PDB entry 3DZU | X-ray diffraction, 3.20 A resolution | chains A and C of the 6 polymer chains in the assembly

# Chain A
Molecule: Retinoic acid receptor RXR-alpha
Organism: Homo sapiens
Reference sequence: P19793 (RXRA_HUMAN); numbering as in UniProt (aligned over 11-462)
Amino-acid sequence (467 residues; each row starts with the number of its first residue; numbers below 1 keep their minus sign (Met-4 is residue -4)):
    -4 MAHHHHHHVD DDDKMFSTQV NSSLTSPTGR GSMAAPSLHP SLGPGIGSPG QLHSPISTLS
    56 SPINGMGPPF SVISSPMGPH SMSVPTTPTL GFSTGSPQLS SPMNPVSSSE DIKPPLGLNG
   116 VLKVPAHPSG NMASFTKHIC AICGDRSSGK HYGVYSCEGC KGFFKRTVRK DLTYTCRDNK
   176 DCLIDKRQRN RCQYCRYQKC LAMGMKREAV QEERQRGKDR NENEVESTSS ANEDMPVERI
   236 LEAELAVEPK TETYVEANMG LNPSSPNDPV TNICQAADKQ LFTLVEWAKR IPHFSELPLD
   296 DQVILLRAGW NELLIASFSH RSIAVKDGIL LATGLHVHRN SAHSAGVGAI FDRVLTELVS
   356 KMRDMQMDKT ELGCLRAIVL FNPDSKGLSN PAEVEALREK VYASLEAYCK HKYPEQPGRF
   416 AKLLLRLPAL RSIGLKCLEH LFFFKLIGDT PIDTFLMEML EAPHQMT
Not modelled in the structure: -4 to 131, 212-225, 242-262, 456-462
Differences from the reference sequence: expression tag (-4 to 10)
Curated features (UniProtKB/Swiss-Prot):
  - DNA-binding region: Cys135 to Met200 (Nuclear receptor)
  - zinc finger (NR C4-type): Cys135 to Cys155, Cys171 to Cys195
  - region: Lys160 to Lys165 (Nuclear localization signal), Lys201 to Ser224 (Hinge), Arg348 to Gly368 (Required for nuclear export)
  - binding site (Zn(2+)): Cys135, Cys138, Cys152, Cys155, Cys171, Cys177, Cys187, Cys190
  - binding site (9-cis-retinoate): Arg316, Ala327
  - binding site (all-trans-retinoate): Arg316, Ala327
  - modified residue: Ser21 (Phosphoserine), Ser27 (Phosphoserine), Ser56 (Phosphoserine), Ser70 (Phosphoserine), Thr82 (Phosphothreonine), Ser129 (Phosphoserine), Lys145 (N6-acetyllysine), Ser259 (Phosphoserine), Ser260 (Phosphoserine)
  - cross-link: Lys108 (Glycyl lysine isopeptide (Lys-Gly) (interchain with G-Cter in SUMO))
  - mutagenesis: Ser27 (S27A: Abolishes phosphorylation. No change in increase of RARA-mediated transcriptional activity; S27A: Increase in RARA-mediated transcriptional activity), His133 to Lys156 (Abolishes acetylation by EP300), Lys145 (K145R: Abolishes acetylation by EP300, DNA binding and transcriptional activity. Impairs interaction with EP300), Phe158 to Phe159 (Abolishes nuclear export), Lys160 to Lys165 (Abolishes nuclear localization and transcriptional activity), Gln206 to Asn216 (No impact on acetylation by EP300), Val280 (V280A: Abolished ubiquitination and degradation by UBR5), Glu352 to Thr462 (No impact on acetylation by EP300), Met357 to Met360 (Abolishes nuclear export), Leu418 to Leu430 (Abolishes nuclear localization), Glu434 (E434N/Q/K/A: As a heterodimer with NR1H4, impairs interaction with coactivator NCOA1. Impairs transcriptional activity)
Bound ions: Zn2+ site 1: Cys135, Cys138, Cys152, Cys155; Zn2+ site 2: Cys171, Cys177, Cys187, Cys190
Small-molecule neighbours: (9cis)-retinoic acid (9CR): Val265, Ile268, Ala271, Ala272, Gln275, Asn306, Leu309, Ile310, Ser312, Phe313, Arg316, Leu325, Leu326, Ala327, Val342, Ile345, Phe346, Cys432, His435, Leu436, Phe439

# Chain C
Molecule: 20-nt DNA strand
Sequence (20 nucleotides; numbered 3001 to 3020; the number before each row is that of its first residue):
  3001 CAAACTAGGT CAAAGGTCAG

# How chain A and chain C interact
Residue-residue contacts - 16 pairs, chain A then chain C:
  Lys145(A) with DA3013(C), hydrogen bond to the phosphate; DA3014(C), phosphate contact
  His146(A) with DA3014(C), phosphate contact
  Tyr147(A) with DA3014(C), hydrogen bond to the phosphate; DG3015(C), hydrogen bond to the phosphate
  Lys156(A) with DG3015(C), hydrogen bond to the base
  Lys160(A) with DG3015(C), sugar contact; DG3016(C), salt bridge to the phosphate
  Arg164(A) with DG3015(C), salt bridge to the phosphate; DG3016(C), salt bridge to the phosphate
  Val205(A) with DG3015(C), phosphate contact
  Gln206(A) with DA3014(C), phosphate contact; DG3015(C), hydrogen bond to the phosphate
  Glu208(A) with DG3016(C), phosphate contact
  Arg209(A) with DG3015(C), hydrogen bond to the sugar; DG3016(C), hydrogen bond to the phosphate
Interface residues without a listed pair, chain A (15 interface residues in all): Gly144, Gly148, Glu153, Ala204, Gln210

# Summary
Chain A and chain C form an interface of 15 and 4 residues respectively, with 7 hydrogen bonds and 3 salt
bridges. Polar contacts include Lys156(A)-DG3015(C), Arg209(A)-DG3015(C) and Lys145(A)-DA3013(C). Ligands of
chain A: (9cis)-retinoic acid.
Chain A is Retinoic acid receptor RXR-alpha (Homo sapiens) and chain C is a 20-nt DNA strand; the structure,
Intact PPAR gamma - RXR alpha Nuclear Receptor Complex on DNA bound with BVT.13, 9-cis Retinoic ..., was
determined by X-ray diffraction (same publication as 3DZY and 3E00).
